2DSA - chains A and B; structure by X-ray diffraction, 2.10 A resolution.

Chain A (and B):
Name: Glutathione S-transferase
Source organism: Burkholderia xenovorans
Notes: EC 2.5.1.18; chain B of this document is another copy of the same molecule, construct and numbering; everything in this record applies to it too
UniProt: Q9RAF0 (Q9RAF0_9RALS); aligned to UniProt positions 1-203 over residues 1-203 (the alignment contains insertions or deletions, so no single offset holds)
Sequence (203 residues; each row starts with the number of its first residue):
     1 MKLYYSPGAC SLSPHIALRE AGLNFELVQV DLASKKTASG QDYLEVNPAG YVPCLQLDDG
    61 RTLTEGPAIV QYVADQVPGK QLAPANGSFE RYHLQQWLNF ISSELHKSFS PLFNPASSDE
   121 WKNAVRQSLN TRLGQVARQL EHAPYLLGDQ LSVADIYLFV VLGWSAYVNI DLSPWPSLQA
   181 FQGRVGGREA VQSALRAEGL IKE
Unresolved in the structure: 201-203
Small-molecule neighbours:
  - glutathione (GSH), molecule 1: Ala9, Cys10, Leu32, Lys35, Gly50, Tyr51, Val52, Pro53, Glu65, Gly66, Pro67, Ser102, His106, Lys107, Tyr157, Trp164
  - glutathione (GSH), molecule 2: Asn99, Ser103, Glu104
  - HPX ((2Z,4E)-2-hydroxy-6-oxo-6-phenylhexa-2,4-dienoic acid): Pro7, Gly8, Ala9, His106, Ser110, Phe113, Trp164, Tyr167
From the paper describing this entry:
  - binding site for glutathione: Cys10, Lys35, Tyr51, Val52, Glu65, Gly66, Asn99, Ser103, Glu104, His106
  - binding site for HPX: Pro7, Gly8, Ala9, His106, Ser110, Phe113, Trp164, Tyr167
  - catalytic residues: Cys10 (proposed by the authors, not directly observed)
  - catalytic residues: His106
  - conformationally variable residues (side-chain flip): Phe113, Tyr167
  - contacts within the chain: His106-Tyr157 (hydrogen bond)
  - specificity-determining residues: His106, Ser110

Interface between chain A and chain B:
Residue-residue contacts (62):
  Ala49(A) - Arg132(B)  hydrogen bond (backbone-side chain)
  Ala49(A) - Gln135(B)
  Tyr51(A) - Phe100(B)
  Tyr51(A) - Glu104(B)
  Tyr51(A) - Arg132(B)
  Leu57(A) - Phe89(B)  hydrophobic
  Arg61(A) - Phe89(B)
  Thr62(A) - Phe89(B)
  Leu63(A) - Tyr92(B)  hydrophobic
  Leu63(A) - Gln96(B)
  Thr64(A) - Gln96(B)  hydrogen bond
  Glu65(A) - Gln96(B)
  Glu65(A) - Asn99(B)  hydrogen bond
  Glu65(A) - Phe100(B)
  Glu65(A) - Ser103(B)
  Pro67(A) - Asn99(B)
  Ala68(A) - Tyr92(B)
  Ala68(A) - Gln96(B)
  Gln71(A) - Tyr92(B)
  Gln71(A) - Gln95(B)  hydrogen bond
  Tyr72(A) - Tyr92(B)  hydrophobic
  Asp75(A) - Tyr92(B)  hydrogen bond
  Asn86(A) - Asn86(B)
  Gly87(A) - Asn86(B)
  Phe89(A) - Leu57(B)  hydrophobic
  Phe89(A) - Arg61(B)
  Phe89(A) - Thr62(B)
  Phe89(A) - Leu63(B)  hydrophobic
  Tyr92(A) - Leu63(B)  hydrophobic
  Tyr92(A) - Ala68(B)
  Tyr92(A) - Gln71(B)
  Tyr92(A) - Tyr72(B)
  Tyr92(A) - Asp75(B)  hydrogen bond
  His93(A) - Leu63(B)
  Gln95(A) - Ala68(B)
  Gln95(A) - Gln71(B)  hydrogen bond
  Gln95(A) - Gln95(B)
  Gln96(A) - Leu63(B)
  Gln96(A) - Thr64(B)  hydrogen bond
  Gln96(A) - Glu65(B)
  Gln96(A) - Ala68(B)
  Asn99(A) - Glu65(B)  hydrogen bond
  Asn99(A) - Pro67(B)
  Asn99(A) - Asn99(B)
  Asn99(A) - Ser102(B)  hydrogen bond
  Phe100(A) - Tyr51(B)
  Phe100(A) - Glu65(B)
  Ser102(A) - Asn99(B)  hydrogen bond
  Ser102(A) - Ser103(B)
  Ser103(A) - Glu65(B)
  Ser103(A) - Ser102(B)
  Ser103(A) - Lys107(B)
  Glu104(A) - Tyr51(B)
  Glu104(A) - Lys107(B)  salt bridge
  Lys107(A) - Ser103(B)
  Lys107(A) - Glu104(B)  salt bridge
  Ser118(A) - Glu120(B)
  Trp121(A) - Trp121(B)
  Ala124(A) - Trp121(B)  hydrophobic
  Arg132(A) - Ala49(B)  hydrogen bond (side chain-backbone)
  Arg132(A) - Tyr51(B)
  Gln135(A) - Ala49(B)
Interface residues without a listed pair, chain A (33 interface residues in all): Pro48, Glu120
Interface residues without a listed pair, chain B (35 interface residues in all): Pro48, Gly87, Arg91, His93, Ser118, Ala124, Val125

Summary:
Chain A and chain B form an interface of 33 and 35 residues respectively, with 12 hydrogen bonds and 2 salt
bridges. Among the polar pairs are Glu104(A)-Lys107(B), Ala49(A)-Arg132(B) and Thr64(A)-Gln96(B). The paper
reports catalytic residues Cys10(A) and His106(A); a binding site for glutathione at Cys10(A), Lys35(A) and
Tyr51(A) among others.
Chain A and chain B are both Glutathione S-transferase (Burkholderia xenovorans); the structure, Ternary
complex of BphK, a bacterial GST, was determined by X-ray diffraction (same publication as 2GDR).
